Entry 2HLD (X-ray diffraction, 2.80 A resolution); this record covers chains G and H of the 9 polymer chains in the assembly.

[Chain G]
Molecule: ATP synthase gamma chain, mitochondrial
Source organism: Saccharomyces cerevisiae
Notes: EC 3.6.3.14
UniProt: P38077 (ATPG_YEAST); residues 1-278 here correspond to UniProt positions 34-311 (UniProt number = residue number + 33)
Amino-acid sequence (278 residues; numbered 1 to 278; the number before each row is that of its first residue):
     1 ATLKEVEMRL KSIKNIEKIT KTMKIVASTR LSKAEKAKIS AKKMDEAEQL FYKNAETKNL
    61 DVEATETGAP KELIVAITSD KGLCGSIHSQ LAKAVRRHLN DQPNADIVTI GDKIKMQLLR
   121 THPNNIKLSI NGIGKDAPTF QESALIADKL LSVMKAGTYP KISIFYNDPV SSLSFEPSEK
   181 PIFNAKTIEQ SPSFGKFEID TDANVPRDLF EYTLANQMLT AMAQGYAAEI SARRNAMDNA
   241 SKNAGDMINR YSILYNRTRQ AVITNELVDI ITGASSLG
Not modelled in the structure: 60-70, 277-278

[Chain H]
Molecule: ATP synthase delta chain, mitochondrial
Source organism: Saccharomyces cerevisiae
Notes: EC 3.6.3.14
UniProt: Q12165 (ATPD_YEAST); residues 1-138 here correspond to UniProt positions 23-160 (UniProt number = residue number + 22)
Amino-acid sequence (138 residues; each row starts with the number of its first residue):
     1 AEAAAASSGL KLQFALPHET LYSGSEVTQV NLPAKSGRIG VLANHVPTVE QLLPGVVEVM
    61 EGSNSKKFFI SGGFATVQPD SQLCVTAIEA FPLESFSQEN IKNLLAEAKK NVSSSDAREA
   121 AEAAIQVEVL ENLQSVLK
Not modelled in the structure: 1-10, 24-25, 91, 98, 116-117, 137-138

[Chain G / chain H interface]
Pairs across the interface - 41 pairs, chain G then chain H:
  Ser40(G) - Leu16(H)
  Ser40(G) - Pro17(H)
  Ser40(G) - His18(H)  hydrogen bond (side chain-backbone)
  Ser40(G) - Glu19(H)
  Ser40(G) - Thr20(H)  hydrogen bond (side chain-backbone)
  Ala41(G) - Pro17(H)
  Lys43(G) - Thr20(H)
  Met44(G) - Ala15(H)  hydrophobic
  Met44(G) - Pro17(H)
  Met44(G) - Thr86(H)
  Met44(G) - Ala87(H)
  Glu46(G) - Gln13(H)
  Ala47(G) - Gln13(H)
  Ala47(G) - Cys84(H)
  Glu48(G) - Thr86(H)
  Leu50(G) - Gln13(H)
  Leu50(G) - Gln78(H)
  Leu50(G) - Cys84(H)  hydrophobic
  Phe51(G) - Val49(H)  hydrophobic
  Phe51(G) - Gln78(H)
  Asn54(G) - Gln78(H)  hydrogen bond
  Asn54(G) - Pro79(H)
  Phe140(G) - Ile88(H)  hydrophobic
  Lys196(G) - Pro47(H)
  Lys196(G) - Pro79(H)
  Phe197(G) - Pro47(H)
  Phe197(G) - Val49(H)  hydrophobic
  Phe197(G) - Val77(H)
  Phe197(G) - Gln78(H)
  Phe197(G) - Pro79(H)
  Glu198(G) - Pro47(H)  hydrogen bond (backbone-backbone)
  Glu198(G) - Thr48(H)
  Val205(G) - Gln51(H)
  Asp208(G) - Gln51(H)  hydrogen bond
  Asp208(G) - Phe74(H)
  Leu209(G) - Val49(H)  hydrophobic
  Leu209(G) - Phe74(H)
  Tyr212(G) - Gly73(H)
  Tyr212(G) - Phe74(H)  hydrophobic
  Tyr212(G) - Thr86(H)  hydrogen bond
  Tyr212(G) - Ala87(H)
Other interface residues (no listed pair), chain G (24 interface residues in all): Lys36, Ala37, Ile39, Ala203, Asn204, Leu219
Other interface residues (no listed pair), chain H (22 interface residues in all): Val46, Thr76

[Overview]
The interface between chain G and chain H involves 24 residues on one side and 22 on the other, with 6
hydrogen bonds. Polar contacts include Ser40(G)-His18(H), Ser40(G)-Thr20(H) and Asn54(G)-Gln78(H).
Chain G is ATP synthase gamma chain, mitochondrial and chain H is ATP synthase delta chain, mitochondrial,
both from Saccharomyces cerevisiae; the structure, Crystal structure of yeast mitochondrial F1-ATPase, was
determined by X-ray diffraction.
